9AWE - chains B and C of the 4 polymer chains in the assembly; structure by X-ray diffraction, 2.80 A resolution.

Chain B:
Molecule: Fab Heavy Chain
Organism: Homo sapiens
Notes: antibody fragment or engineered binder
Sequence (228 residues; each row starts with the number of its first residue; numbers below 1 keep their minus sign (Glu-1 is residue -1)):
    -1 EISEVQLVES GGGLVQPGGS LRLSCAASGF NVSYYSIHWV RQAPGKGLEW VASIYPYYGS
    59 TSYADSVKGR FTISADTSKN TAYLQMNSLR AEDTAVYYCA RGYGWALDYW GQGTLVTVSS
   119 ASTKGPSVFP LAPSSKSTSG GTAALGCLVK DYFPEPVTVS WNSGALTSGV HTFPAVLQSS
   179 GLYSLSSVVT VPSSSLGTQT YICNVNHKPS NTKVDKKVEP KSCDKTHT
Not modelled in the structure: -1 to 1, 220-226
Cystine bridges: Cys23-Cys97, Cys145-Cys201

Chain C:
Molecule: Immunoglobulin G-binding protein G
Organism: Streptococcus sp. 'group G'
UniProtKB: P19909 (SPG2_STRSG); residues 2-64 here correspond to UniProt positions 368-430 (UniProt number = residue number + 366)
Sequence (65 residues; numbered 2 to 66; the number before each row is that of its first residue):
     2 TPAVTTYKLV INGRTLSGYT TTTAVDAATA EKVFKQYAFG NGVDGEWTYD DATKTFTVTE
    62 KPEKL
Not modelled in the structure: 2-9, 50, 64-66
Differences from the reference sequence: conflict Arg15 (Lys381 in P19909), Ser18 (Lys384 in P19909), Tyr20 (Glu386 in P19909), Thr24 (Glu390 in P19909), Phe40 (Asn406 in P19909), Gly41 (Asp407 in P19909); expression tag (65-66)

How chain B and chain C interact:
Residue-residue contacts (23):
  Pro124(B) - Tyr38(C)  hydrogen bond (backbone-side chain)
  Pro124(B) - Phe40(C)
  Ser125(B) - Phe40(C)
  Phe127(B) - Phe40(C)  hydrophobic
  Ser208(B) - Thr21(C)
  Ser208(B) - Thr22(C)  hydrogen bond (backbone-side chain)
  Asn209(B) - Tyr20(C)
  Asn209(B) - Thr21(C)
  Asn209(B) - Thr22(C)
  Thr210(B) - Tyr20(C)
  Thr210(B) - Thr21(C)
  Thr210(B) - Tyr38(C)
  Lys211(B) - Gly19(C)
  Lys211(B) - Tyr20(C)  hydrogen bond (backbone-backbone)
  Val212(B) - Leu17(C)  hydrophobic
  Val212(B) - Ser18(C)
  Val212(B) - Gly19(C)
  Asp213(B) - Thr16(C)
  Asp213(B) - Leu17(C)
  Asp213(B) - Ser18(C)  hydrogen bond (backbone-backbone)
  Lys214(B) - Thr16(C)
  Lys214(B) - Leu17(C)
  Lys215(B) - Thr16(C)  hydrogen bond (backbone-backbone)
Also at the interface, not in a pair above, chain B (13 interface residues in all): Gly123, Val126
The authors on this interface:
  - residue pairs: Pro124(B)-Tyr38(C) (hydrogen bond)
  - interface residues, chain B: Ser125(B), Phe127(B), Val212(B)
  - interface residues, chain C: Tyr38(C), Phe40(C)

In short:
Chain B and chain C form an interface of 13 and 9 residues respectively, with 5 hydrogen bonds. Polar pairs
include Pro124(B)-Tyr38(C), Ser208(B)-Thr22(C) and Lys211(B)-Tyr20(C). The authors report a hydrogen bond
between Pro124(B) and Tyr38(C). The paper reports interface residues Ser125(B), Phe127(B) and Tyr38(C) among
others.
Chain B is Fab Heavy Chain (Homo sapiens) and chain C is Immunoglobulin G-binding protein G (Streptococcus sp.
'group G'); the structure, The crystal structure of an engineered Protein GF with Human Kappa Fab, was
determined by X-ray diffraction, deposited together with 9AVO.
